Entry 7YPB (electron microscopy, 3.48 A resolution); this record covers chains A and C of the 9 polymer chains in the assembly.

== Chain A ==
Molecule: DNA-directed RNA polymerase subunit alpha
From: Escherichia coli K-12
Notes: EC 2.7.7.6
UniProt: P0A7Z4 (RPOA_ECOLI); residues 1-329 here = UniProt positions 1-329
Chain sequence (329 residues; numbered 1 to 329; the number before each row is that of its first residue):
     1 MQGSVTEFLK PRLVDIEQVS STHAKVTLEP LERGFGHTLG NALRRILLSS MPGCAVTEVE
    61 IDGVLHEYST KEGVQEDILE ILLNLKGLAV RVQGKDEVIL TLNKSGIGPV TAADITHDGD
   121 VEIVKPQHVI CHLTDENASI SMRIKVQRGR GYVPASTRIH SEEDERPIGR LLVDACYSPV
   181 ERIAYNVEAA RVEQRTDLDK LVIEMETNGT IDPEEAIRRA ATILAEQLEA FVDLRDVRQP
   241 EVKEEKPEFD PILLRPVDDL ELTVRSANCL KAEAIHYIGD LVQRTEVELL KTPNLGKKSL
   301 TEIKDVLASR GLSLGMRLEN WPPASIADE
Disordered / not traced: 1-6, 159-166, 235-329
Swiss-Prot annotation at these positions:
  - region: Glu162 to Glu165 (Required for interaction with Crp at class II promoters)
  - modified residue: Arg265 (ADP-ribosylarginine), Lys297 (N6-acetyllysine), Lys298 (N6-acetyllysine)
  - mutagenesis: Arg45 (R45C: In rpoA112; temperature-sensitive, blocks RNA polymerase assembly), Glu162 to Glu165 (5-fold decrease in CRP-class II promoter-dependent transcription), Glu165 (E165K: 5-fold decrease in CRP-class II promoter-dependent transcription), Arg191 (R191C: In rpoA101; temperature-sensitive)

== Chain C ==
Molecule: DNA-directed RNA polymerase subunit beta
From: Escherichia coli K-12
Notes: EC 2.7.7.6
UniProt: P0A8V2 (RPOB_ECOLI); numbering as in UniProt (aligned over 1-1342)
Chain sequence (1342 residues; each row starts with the number of its first residue):
     1 MVYSYTEKKR IRKDFGKRPQ VLDVPYLLSI QLDSFQKFIE QDPEGQYGLE AAFRSVFPIQ
    61 SYSGNSELQY VSYRLGEPVF DVQECQIRGV TYSAPLRVKL RLVIYEREAP EGTVKDIKEQ
   121 EVYMGEIPLM TDNGTFVING TERVIVSQLH RSPGVFFDSD KGKTHSSGKV LYNARIIPYR
   181 GSWLDFEFDP KDNLFVRIDR RRKLPATIIL RALNYTTEQI LDLFFEKVIF EIRDNKLQME
   241 LVPERLRGET ASFDIEANGK VYVEKGRRIT ARHIRQLEKD DVKLIEVPVE YIAGKVVAKD
   301 YIDESTGELI CAANMELSLD LLAKLSQSGH KRIETLFTND LDHGPYISET LRVDPTNDRL
   361 SALVEIYRMM RPGEPPTREA AESLFENLFF SEDRYDLSAV GRMKFNRSLL REEIEGSGIL
   421 SKDDIIDVMK KLIDIRNGKG EVDDIDHLGN RRIRSVGEMA ENQFRVGLVR VERAVKERLS
   481 LGDLDTLMPQ DMINAKPISA AVKEFFGSSQ LSQFMDQNNP LSEITHKRRI SALGPGGLTR
   541 ERAGFEVRDV HPTHYGRVCP IETPEGPNIG LINSLSVYAQ TNEYGFLETP YRKVTDGVVT
   601 DEIHYLSAIE EGNYVIAQAN SNLDEEGHFV EDLVTCRSKG ESSLFSRDQV DYMDVSTQQV
   661 VSVGASLIPF LEHDDANRAL MGANMQRQAV PTLRADKPLV GTGMERAVAV DSGVTAVAKR
   721 GGVVQYVDAS RIVIKVNEDE MYPGEAGIDI YNLTKYTRSN QNTCINQMPC VSLGEPVERG
   781 DVLADGPSTD LGELALGQNM RVAFMPWNGY NFEDSILVSE RVVQEDRFTT IHIQELACVS
   841 RDTKLGPEEI TADIPNVGEA ALSKLDESGI VYIGAEVTGG DILVGKVTPK GETQLTPEEK
   901 LLRAIFGEKA SDVKDSSLRV PNGVSGTVID VQVFTRDGVE KDKRALEIEE MQLKQAKKDL
   961 SEELQILEAG LFSRIRAVLV AGGVEAEKLD KLPRDRWLEL GLTDEEKQNQ LEQLAEQYDE
  1021 LKHEFEKKLE AKRRKITQGD DLAPGVLKIV KVYLAVKRRI QPGDKMAGRH GNKGVISKIN
  1081 PIEDMPYDEN GTPVDIVLNP LGVPSRMNIG QILETHLGMA AKGIGDKINA MLKQQQEVAK
  1141 LREFIQRAYD LGADVRQKVD LSTFSDEEVM RLAENLRKGM PIATPVFDGA KEAEIKELLK
  1201 LGDLPTSGQI RLYDGRTGEQ FERPVTVGYM YMLKLNHLVD DKMHARSTGS YSLVTQQPLG
  1261 GKAQFGGQRF GEMEVWALEA YGAAYTLQEM LTVKSDDVNG RTKMYKNIVD GNHQMEPGMP
  1321 ESFNVLLKEI RSLGINIELE DE
Disordered / not traced: 1-2, 891-912, 980-1004, 1342
Swiss-Prot annotation at these positions:
  - modified residue (N6-acetyllysine): Lys1022, Lys1200
  - mutagenesis: Ile561 (I561S: Resistant to antibiotics salinamide A and B), Ile569 (I569S: Resistant to antibiotics salinamide A and B), Ala665 (A665E: Resistant to antibiotics salinamide A and B), Asp675 (D675A/G: Resistant to antibiotics salinamide A and B), Asn677 (N677H/K: Resistant to antibiotics salinamide A and B), Leu680 (L680M: Resistant to antibiotics salinamide A and B), Glu813 (E813K: Disrupts the enzyme's active center)

== Chain A / chain C interface ==
Pairs across the interface (56; chain A residue first):
  Asn41(A) - Arg1216(C)  hydrogen bond (side chain-backbone)
  Asn41(A) - Thr1217(C)  hydrogen bond (side chain-backbone)
  Asn41(A) - Gly1218(C)
  Arg44(A) - Glu1083(C)
  Arg44(A) - Tyr1087(C)
  Arg44(A) - Gly1091(C)
  Arg45(A) - Glu1083(C)  hydrogen bond (side chain-backbone)
  Arg45(A) - Asp1084(C)  salt bridge
  Arg45(A) - Gly1215(C)  hydrogen bond (side chain-backbone)
  Arg45(A) - Arg1216(C)
  Leu48(A) - Glu1083(C)
  Ser49(A) - Glu1083(C)  hydrogen bond
  Leu65(A) - Ile873(C)
  His66(A) - Ile873(C)
  His66(A) - Gly874(C)
  His66(A) - Val928(C)
  His66(A) - Ile929(C)
  Tyr68(A) - Tyr756(C)
  Tyr68(A) - Ile831(C)  hydrophobic
  Tyr68(A) - Ile929(C)  hydrophobic
  Tyr68(A) - Lys1057(C)
  Thr70(A) - Ala729(C)
  Thr70(A) - Ser730(C)
  Thr70(A) - Lys755(C)
  Lys71(A) - Asp728(C)
  Glu72(A) - Asp728(C)
  Gly73(A) - Tyr726(C)
  Gly73(A) - Asp728(C)
  Val74(A) - Asp728(C)
  Val74(A) - Ala729(C)
  Gln75(A) - Val727(C)
  Gln75(A) - Ala729(C)
  Gln75(A) - Val771(C)
  Asp77(A) - Lys755(C)  salt bridge
  Asp77(A) - Tyr756(C)  hydrogen bond
  Leu79(A) - Leu693(C)  hydrophobic
  Leu79(A) - Ile831(C)  hydrophobic
  Leu83(A) - Arg694(C)
  Lys86(A) - Gln824(C)  hydrogen bond (side chain-backbone)
  Ile107(A) - Leu773(C)  hydrophobic
  Thr134(A) - Tyr726(C)
  Thr134(A) - Val727(C)  hydrogen bond (side chain-backbone)
  Asp135(A) - Tyr726(C)
  Tyr152(A) - Val823(C)
  Tyr152(A) - Gln824(C)
  Tyr152(A) - Arg1059(C)  hydrogen bond
  Pro154(A) - Arg1059(C)
  Ile168(A) - Gly874(C)
  Ile168(A) - Ala875(C)  hydrophobic
  Asp174(A) - Arg1059(C)  salt bridge
  Glu181(A) - Arg821(C)
  Arg182(A) - Asn1090(C)  hydrogen bond (side chain-backbone)
  Arg182(A) - Gly1091(C)
  Ile183(A) - Gly1091(C)
  Ala184(A) - Asn1090(C)
  Tyr185(A) - Tyr1087(C)
Interface residues without a listed pair, chain A (34 interface residues in all): Glu67, Glu80, Cys176, Val180
Interface residues without a listed pair, chain C (43 interface residues in all): Arg731, Asn766, Met768, Pro769, Glu820, Asp826, Thr927, Lys958, Ala1055, Ile1082, Glu1089, Thr1092

== Overview ==
34 residues of chain A and 43 residues of chain C are in contact, with 10 hydrogen bonds and 3 salt bridges.
Polar pairs include Arg45(A)-Asp1084(C), Asp77(A)-Lys755(C) and Asp174(A)-Arg1059(C). Curated annotation
(UniProt) lists 6 mutagenesis sites on chain A; 7 mutagenesis sites on chain C.
Here chain A is DNA-directed RNA polymerase subunit alpha and chain C is DNA-directed RNA polymerase subunit
beta, both from Escherichia coli K-12. Entry 7YPB (Cryo-EM structure of Escherichia coli release complex of
transcription termination (TTC-release)) was determined by electron microscopy, deposited together with 7YP9
and 7YPA.
